6RLB - chains C and L of the 14 polymer chains in the assembly; structure by electron microscopy, 4.50 A resolution (low resolution: residue-level contacts below are approximate; hydrogen-bond / salt-bridge calls are withheld).

[Chain C]
Protein: WD repeat-containing protein 60
Source organism: Homo sapiens
UniProt: Q8WVS4 (WDR60_HUMAN); residue numbers follow UniProt; this construct covers 1-1066
Sequence (1066 residues; numbered 1 to 1066; the number before each row is that of its first residue):
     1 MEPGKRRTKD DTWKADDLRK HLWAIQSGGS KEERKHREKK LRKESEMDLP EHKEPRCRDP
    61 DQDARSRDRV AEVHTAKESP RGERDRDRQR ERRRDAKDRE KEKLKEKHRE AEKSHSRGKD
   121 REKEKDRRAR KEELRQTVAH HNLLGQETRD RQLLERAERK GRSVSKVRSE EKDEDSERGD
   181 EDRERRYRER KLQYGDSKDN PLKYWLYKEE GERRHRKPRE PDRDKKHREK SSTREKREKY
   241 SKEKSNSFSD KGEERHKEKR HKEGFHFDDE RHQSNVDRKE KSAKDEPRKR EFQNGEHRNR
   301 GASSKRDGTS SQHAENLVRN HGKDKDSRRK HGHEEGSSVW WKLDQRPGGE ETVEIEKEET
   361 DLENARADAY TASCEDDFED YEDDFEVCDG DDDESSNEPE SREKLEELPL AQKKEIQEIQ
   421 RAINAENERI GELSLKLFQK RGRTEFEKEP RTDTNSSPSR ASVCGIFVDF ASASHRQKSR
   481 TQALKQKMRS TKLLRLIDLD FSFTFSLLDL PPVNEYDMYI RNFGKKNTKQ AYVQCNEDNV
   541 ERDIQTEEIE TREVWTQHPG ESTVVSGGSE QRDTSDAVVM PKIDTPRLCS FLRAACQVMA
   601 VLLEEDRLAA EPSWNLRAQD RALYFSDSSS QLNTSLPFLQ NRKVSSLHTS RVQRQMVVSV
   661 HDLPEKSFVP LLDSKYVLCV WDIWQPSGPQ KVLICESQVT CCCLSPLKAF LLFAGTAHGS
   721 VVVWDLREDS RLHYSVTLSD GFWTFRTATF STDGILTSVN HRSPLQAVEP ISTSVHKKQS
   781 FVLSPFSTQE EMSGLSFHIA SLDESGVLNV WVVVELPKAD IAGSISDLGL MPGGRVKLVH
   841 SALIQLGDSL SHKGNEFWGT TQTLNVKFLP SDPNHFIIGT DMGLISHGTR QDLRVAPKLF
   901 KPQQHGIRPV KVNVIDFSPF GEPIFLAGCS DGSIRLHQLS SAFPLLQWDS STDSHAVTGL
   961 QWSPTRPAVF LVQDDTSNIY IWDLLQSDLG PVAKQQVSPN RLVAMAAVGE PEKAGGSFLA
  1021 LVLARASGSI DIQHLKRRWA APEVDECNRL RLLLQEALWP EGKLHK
Unresolved in the structure: 1-525, 569-573, 611-625, 739-741, 848-857, 1013-1015, 1056-1066
Construct notes: conflict Lys-225 (Asn in Q8WVS4), Phe-292 (Ser in Q8WVS4)
Curated features (UniProtKB/Swiss-Prot):
  - modified residue (Phosphoserine): Ser-30, Ser-247
  - natural variant: Gln-631 to Lys-1066 (deletion: In SRTD8), Arg-642 to Lys-1066 (deletion: In SRTD8), Thr-749 (T749M: In SRTD8)

[Chain L]
Protein: Dynein light chain 1, cytoplasmic
Source organism: Homo sapiens
UniProt: P63167 (DYL1_HUMAN); residue numbers follow UniProt; this construct covers 1-89
Sequence (89 residues; numbered 1 to 89; the number before each row is that of its first residue):
     1 MCDRKAVIKN ADMSEEMQQD SVECATQALE KYNIEKDIAA HIKKEFDKKY NPTWHCIVGR
    61 NFGSYVTHET KHFIYFYLGQ VAILLFKSG
Unresolved in the structure: 1-3

[Chain C / chain L interface]
Residue-residue contacts - 11 pairs, chain C then chain L:
  Val-540(C) with Thr-67(L); His-68(L)
  Glu-541(C) with Val-66(L)
  Arg-542(C) with Tyr-65(L); Val-66(L)
  Asp-543(C) with Ser-64(L)
  Ile-544(C) with Gly-63(L); Ser-64(L)
  Gln-545(C) with Phe-62(L)
  Thr-546(C) with Arg-60(L); Phe-62(L)
Other interface residues (no listed pair), chain C (9 interface residues in all): Asn-539, Glu-547
Other interface residues (no listed pair), chain L (9 interface residues in all): Asn-61

[Overview]
The chain C/chain L interface involves 9 residues from each chain.
Here chain C is WD repeat-containing protein 60 and chain L is Dynein light chain 1, cytoplasmic, both from
Homo sapiens. Entry 6RLB (Structure of the dynein-2 complex; tail domain) was determined by electron
microscopy together with 6SC2 and 6RLA from the same study.
